PDB entry 6HV7 | X-ray diffraction, 3.40 A resolution | chains N and a of the 28 polymer chains in the assembly

[Chain N]
Molecule: Proteasome subunit beta type-1
Source organism: Saccharomyces cerevisiae (strain ATCC 204508 / S288c)
Notes: EC 3.4.25.1
Reference sequence: P38624 (PSB1_YEAST); residues 1-196 here correspond to UniProt positions 20-215 (UniProt number = residue number + 19)
Chain sequence (196 residues; numbered 1 to 196; the number before each row is that of its first residue):
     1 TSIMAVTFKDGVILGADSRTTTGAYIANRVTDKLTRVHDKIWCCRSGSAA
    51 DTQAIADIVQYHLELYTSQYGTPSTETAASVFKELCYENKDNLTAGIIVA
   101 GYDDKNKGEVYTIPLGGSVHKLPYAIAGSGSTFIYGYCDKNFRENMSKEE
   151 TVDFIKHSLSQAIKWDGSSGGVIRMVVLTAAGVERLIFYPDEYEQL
Metal / ion sites: Mg2+ near Ile163 (its only coordinating residue here)

[Chain a]
Molecule: Proteasome subunit beta type-7
Source organism: Saccharomyces cerevisiae (strain ATCC 204508 / S288c)
Notes: EC 3.4.25.1
Reference sequence: P30657 (PSB7_YEAST); residues -12 to 233 here correspond to UniProt positions 21-266 (UniProt number = residue number + 33)
Chain sequence (246 residues; row label = number of the first residue in the row; numbers below 1 keep their minus sign (Thr-12 is residue -12)):
   -12 TQIANAGASPMVNTQQPIVTGTSVISMKYDNGVIIAADNLGSYGSLLRFN
    38 GVERLIPVGDNTVVGISGDISDMQHIERLLKDLVTENAYDNPLADAEEAL
    88 EPSYIFEYLATVMYQRRSKMNPLWNAIIVAGVQSNGDQFLRYVNLLGVTY
   138 SSPTLATGFGAHMANPLLRKVVDRESDIPKTTVQVAEEAIVNAMRVLYYR
   188 DARSSRNFSLAIIDKNTGLTFKKNLQVENMKWDFAKDIKGYGTQKI
Not modelled in the structure: -12 to 0

[How chain N and chain a interact]
Pairs across the interface - 63 pairs, chain N then chain a:
  Arg19(N) - Ala189(a)
  Thr21(N) - Ala189(a)
  Ala24(N) - Phe146(a)
  Ala24(N) - Arg187(a)
  Ala24(N) - Asp188(a)
  Ala24(N) - Ala189(a)  hydrogen bond (backbone-backbone)
  Ala24(N) - Arg190(a)
  Tyr25(N) - Phe146(a)
  Tyr25(N) - Arg187(a)
  Ile26(N) - Tyr186(a)
  Ile26(N) - Arg187(a)  hydrogen bond (backbone-backbone)
  Ile26(N) - Asp188(a)
  Ile26(N) - Ala189(a)
  Ala27(N) - Arg187(a)  hydrogen bond (backbone-side chain)
  Asn28(N) - Arg187(a)
  Arg29(N) - Tyr186(a)
  Arg29(N) - Arg187(a)
  Arg29(N) - Lys218(a)  hydrogen bond (side chain-backbone)
  Arg29(N) - Trp219(a)
  Arg29(N) - Phe221(a)
  Val30(N) - Phe221(a)  hydrophobic
  Val30(N) - Ala222(a)  hydrophobic
  Val30(N) - Ile225(a)  hydrophobic
  Asp32(N) - Lys226(a)
  Asp32(N) - Gly227(a)  hydrogen bond (side chain-backbone)
  Asp32(N) - Gln231(a)
  Leu34(N) - Gln231(a)
  Thr35(N) - Tyr228(a)
  Thr35(N) - Gln231(a)
  Arg36(N) - Gln231(a)  hydrogen bond (backbone-side chain)
  Arg36(N) - Ile233(a)
  Trp42(N) - Gln231(a)
  Trp42(N) - Ile233(a)
  Arg45(N) - Tyr228(a)
  Gln53(N) - Tyr228(a)
  Ala56(N) - Tyr228(a)
  Asp57(N) - Tyr228(a)  hydrogen bond
  Phe133(N) - Leu33(a)  hydrophobic
  Lys164(N) - Leu34(a)
  Trp165(N) - Ser32(a)
  Trp165(N) - Leu33(a)
  Trp165(N) - Leu34(a)  hydrogen bond (backbone-backbone)
  Trp165(N) - Arg35(a)
  Asp166(N) - Ser32(a)
  Asp166(N) - Leu34(a)
  Gly167(N) - Ser32(a)  hydrogen bond (backbone-backbone)
  Gly167(N) - Leu34(a)
  Gly167(N) - Ala189(a)
  Gly171(N) - Trp219(a)
  Val172(N) - Trp219(a)  hydrophobic
  Arg174(N) - Ala222(a)  hydrogen bond (side chain-backbone)
  Arg174(N) - Ile225(a)
  Arg185(N) - Gln231(a)
  Arg185(N) - Ile233(a)  hydrogen bond (side chain-backbone)
  Ile187(N) - Ala222(a)  hydrophobic
  Ile187(N) - Lys223(a)
  Tyr189(N) - Trp219(a)
  Tyr189(N) - Asp220(a)
  Tyr189(N) - Lys223(a)
  Pro190(N) - Trp219(a)
  Asp191(N) - Arg193(a)  salt bridge
  Glu194(N) - Tyr185(a)  hydrogen bond
  Glu194(N) - Arg193(a)  salt bridge
Interface residues without a listed pair, chain N (34 interface residues in all): Ile163, Ser168
Interface residues without a listed pair, chain a (27 interface residues in all): Asn37, Met150, Met217

[Summary]
34 residues of chain N and 27 residues of chain a are in contact; the contacts include 12 hydrogen bonds and 2
salt bridges. Polar contacts include Asp191(N)-Arg193(a), Glu194(N)-Arg193(a) and Ala27(N)-Arg187(a).
Here chain N is Proteasome subunit beta type-1 and chain a is Proteasome subunit beta type-7, both from
Saccharomyces cerevisiae (strain ATCC 204508 / S288c). Entry 6HV7 (Yeast 20S proteasome with human beta2i
(1-53) in complex with 7) was determined by X-ray diffraction, deposited together with 6HTB, 6HTC, 6HTD, 6HTP,
6HTR, 6HUB and 30 further entries.
